Entry 6OUS (X-ray diffraction, 3.40 A resolution); this record covers chains F and Q of the 12 polymer chains in the assembly.

Chain F:
Protein: Fusion glycoprotein F1 fused with Fibritin trimerization domain
Organism: Human respiratory syncytial virus A2
UniProt: chimeric construct of P03420, M1E1E4: residues 137-513 from P03420 (FUS_HRSVA) positions 137-513 (same numbers); residues 518-545 from M1E1E4 positions 1-28 (UniProt number = residue number - 517)
Sequence (414 residues; row label = number of the first residue in the row):
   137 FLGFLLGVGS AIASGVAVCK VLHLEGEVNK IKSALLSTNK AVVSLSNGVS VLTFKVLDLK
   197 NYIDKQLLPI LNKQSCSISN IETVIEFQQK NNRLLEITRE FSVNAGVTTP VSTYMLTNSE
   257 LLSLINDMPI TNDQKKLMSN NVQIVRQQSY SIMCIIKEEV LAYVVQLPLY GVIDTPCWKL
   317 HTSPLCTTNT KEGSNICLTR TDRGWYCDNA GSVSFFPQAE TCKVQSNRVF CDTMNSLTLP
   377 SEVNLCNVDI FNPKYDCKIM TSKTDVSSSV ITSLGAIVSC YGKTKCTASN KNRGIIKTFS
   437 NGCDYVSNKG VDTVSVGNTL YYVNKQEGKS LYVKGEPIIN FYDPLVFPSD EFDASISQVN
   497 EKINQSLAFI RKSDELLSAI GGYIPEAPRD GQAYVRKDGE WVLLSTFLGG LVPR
Unresolved in the structure: 209-215, 545-550
Sequence notes: conflict Cys155 (Ser in P03420), Phe190 (Ser in P03420), Leu207 (Val in P03420), Cys290 (Ser in P03420), Val379 (Ile in P03420), Val447 (Met in P03420); linker (514-517); expression tag (546-550)
Disulfide bonds: Cys155-Cys290, Cys313-Cys343, Cys322-Cys333, Cys358-Cys367, Cys382-Cys393, Cys416-Cys422
Curated features (UniProtKB/Swiss-Prot):
  - region: Phe137 to Val157 (Fusion peptide)
  - glycosylation: Asn500 (N-linked (GlcNAc...) asparagine)

Chain Q:
Protein: RB1 Fab Heavy Chain
Organism: Homo sapiens
Notes: antibody fragment or engineered binder
Sequence (231 residues; row label = number of the first residue in the row):
     1 EVQLVESGGG LVRPGRSLRL SCTVSGFSFD DSAMSWVRQA PGKGLEWISF IKSKTYGGTK
    61 EYAASVKGRF TISRDDSKNI AYLQMNSLKT EDTAVYYCTR GAPYGGNSDY YYGLDVWGQG
   121 TTVTVSSAST KGPSVFPLAP SSKSTSGGTA ALGCLVKDYF PEPVTVSWNS GALTSGVHTF
   181 PAVLQSSGLY SLSSVVTVPS SSLGTQTYIC NVNHKPSNTK VDKKVEPKSC D
Unresolved in the structure: 230-231
Disulfide bonds: Cys22-Cys98, Cys154-Cys210

Interface between chain F and chain Q:
Residue-residue contacts - 20 pairs, chain F then chain Q:
  Arg429(F) with Tyr104(Q), hydrogen bond; Tyr110(Q)
  Ile432(F) with Tyr104(Q), hydrophobic; Ser108(Q); Tyr110(Q)
  Lys433(F) with Tyr56(Q), hydrogen bond; Asn107(Q), hydrogen bond
  Asp440(F) with Asn107(Q)
  Tyr441(F) with Asn107(Q), hydrogen bond (backbone-side chain)
  Ser443(F) with Gly105(Q); Gly106(Q), hydrogen bond (side chain-backbone)
  Lys445(F) with Tyr104(Q); Tyr112(Q)
  Gly446(F) with Tyr104(Q)
  Val447(F) with Tyr104(Q); Gly105(Q)
  Tyr468(F) with Asn107(Q)
  Lys470(F) with Ser28(Q), hydrogen bond; Asp30(Q); Asp31(Q)
Other interface residues (no listed pair), chain F (14 interface residues in all): Asn426, Ile431, Val442
Other interface residues (no listed pair), chain Q (13 interface residues in all): Pro103, Tyr111
Interface features reported in the paper:
  - hot spots on chain F (mutagenesis) - R429A, I432A, S443P, G446E: abolished binding to RB1

Overview:
The interface between chain F and chain Q involves 14 residues on one side and 13 on the other; the contacts
include 6 hydrogen bonds. Among the polar pairs are Arg429(F)-Tyr104(Q), Lys433(F)-Tyr56(Q) and
Lys433(F)-Asn107(Q). The paper reports that R429A, I432A and S443P of chain F, among others, abolish binding
to RB1.
Chain F is Fusion glycoprotein F1 fused with Fibritin trimerization domain (Human respiratory syncytial virus
A2) and chain Q is RB1 Fab Heavy Chain (Homo sapiens); the structure, Structure of fusion glycoprotein from
human respiratory syncytial virus, was determined by X-ray diffraction.
